PDB entry 5OMX | X-ray diffraction, 2.32 A resolution | chains J and B of the 10 polymer chains in the assembly

[Chain J]
Molecule: 147-nt DNA strand
Source organism: Homo sapiens
Sequence (147 nucleotides; each row starts with the number of its first residue; numbers below 1 keep their minus sign (DA-73 is residue -73)):
   -73 ATCAATATCC ACCTGCAGAT ACTACCAAAA GTGTATTTGG AAACTGCTCC ATCAAAAGGC
   -13 ATGTTCAGCT GGATTCCAGC TGAACATGCC TTTTGATGGA GCAGTTTCCA AATACACTTT
    47 TGGTAGTATC TGCAGGTGGA TATTGAT
Ion coordination: Mn2+ site 1 near DA-70 (its only coordinating residue here); Mn2+ site 2 near DG-34 (its only coordinating residue here); Mn2+ site 3 near DG-3 (its only coordinating residue here); Mn2+ site 4 near DG5 (its only coordinating residue here); Mn2+ site 5 near DC11 (its only coordinating residue here); Mn2+ site 6 near DG27 (its only coordinating residue here); Mn2+ site 7 near DG48 (its only coordinating residue here); Mn2+ site 8 near DG61 (its only coordinating residue here); Mn2+ site 9 near DG64 (its only coordinating residue here)

[Chain B]
Name: Histone H4
Source organism: Xenopus laevis
Reference sequence: P62799 (H4_XENLA); residues 0-102 here correspond to UniProt positions 1-103 (UniProt number = residue number + 1)
Chain sequence (103 residues; each row starts with the number of its first residue; numbering starts at 0):
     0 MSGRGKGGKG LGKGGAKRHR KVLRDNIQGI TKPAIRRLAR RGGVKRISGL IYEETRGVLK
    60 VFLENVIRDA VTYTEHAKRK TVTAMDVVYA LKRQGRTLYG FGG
Not modelled in the structure: 0-23
Swiss-Prot annotation at these positions:
  - DNA-binding region: Lys16 to Lys20
  - modified residue: Ser1 (N-acetylserine), Arg3 (Asymmetric dimethylarginine), Lys5 (N6-(2-hydroxyisobutyryl)lysine), Lys8 (N6-(2-hydroxyisobutyryl)lysine), Lys12 (N6-(2-hydroxyisobutyryl)lysine), Lys16 (N6-(2-hydroxyisobutyryl)lysine), Lys20 (N6,N6,N6-trimethyllysine), Lys31 (N6-(2-hydroxyisobutyryl)lysine), Lys44 (N6-(2-hydroxyisobutyryl)lysine), Ser47 (Phosphoserine), Tyr51 (Phosphotyrosine), Lys59 (N6-(2-hydroxyisobutyryl)lysine), Lys77 (N6-(2-hydroxyisobutyryl)lysine), Lys79 (N6-(2-hydroxyisobutyryl)lysine), Tyr88 (Phosphotyrosine), Lys91 (N6-(2-hydroxyisobutyryl)lysine)
  - cross-link (Glycyl lysine isopeptide (Lys-Gly)): Lys31 (interchain with G-Cter in UFM1), Lys91 (interchain with G-Cter in ubiquitin)
Reported in the primary citation:
  - higher-order assembly contacts with a neighbouring Histone H2B 1.1: His75 (proposed by the authors, not directly observed)

[How chain J and chain B interact]
Contacting residue pairs (12):
  DC6(J) - Arg45(B)  base contact
  DT7(J) - Arg45(B)  hydrogen bond to the sugar
  DT7(J) - Ile46(B)  sugar contact
  DT7(J) - Ser47(B)  phosphate contact
  DT7(J) - Gly48(B)  hydrogen bond to the phosphate
  DG8(J) - Arg45(B)  phosphate contact
  DG8(J) - Ile46(B)  hydrogen bond to the phosphate
  DG27(J) - Lys79(B)  phosphate contact
  DG27(J) - Thr80(B)  sugar contact
  DC28(J) - Arg78(B)  phosphate contact
  DC28(J) - Lys79(B)  hydrogen bond to the phosphate
  DC28(J) - Thr80(B)  hydrogen bond to the phosphate
Interface residues without a listed pair, chain J (7 interface residues in all): DA9, DA29
Interface residues without a listed pair, chain B (12 interface residues in all): Arg35, Arg39, Lys44, Tyr51, Lys77

[Summary]
Chain J and chain B form an interface of 7 and 12 residues respectively, with 5 hydrogen bonds. Polar contacts
include DT7(J)-Arg45(B), DT7(J)-Gly48(B) and DG8(J)-Ile46(B). From UniProt: a DNA-binding region on chain B.
The paper reports higher-order assembly contacts with a neighbouring Histone H2B 1.1 through His75(B).
Here chain J is a 147-nt DNA strand (Homo sapiens) and chain B is Histone H4 (Xenopus laevis). Entry 5OMX
(X-ray Structure of the H2A-N38C Nucleosome Core Particle) was determined by X-ray diffraction (same
publication as 5ONG and 5ONW).
